Entry 5T11 (X-ray diffraction, 2.10 A resolution); this record covers chains A and E of the 12 polymer chains in the assembly.

[Chain A (and E)]
Protein: Uncharacterized protein
Source organism: Paraburkholderia phytofirmans
Notes: chain E of this document is another copy of the same molecule, construct and numbering; everything in this record applies to it too
Reference sequence: B2T2U6 (B2T2U6_PARPJ); residues 5-160 here correspond to UniProt positions 28-183 (UniProt number = residue number + 23)
Chain sequence (160 residues; row label = number of the first residue in the row):
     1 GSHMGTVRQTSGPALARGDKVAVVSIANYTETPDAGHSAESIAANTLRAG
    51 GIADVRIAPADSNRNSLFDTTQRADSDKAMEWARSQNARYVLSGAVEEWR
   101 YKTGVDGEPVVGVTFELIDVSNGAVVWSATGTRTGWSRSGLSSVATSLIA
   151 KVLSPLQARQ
Not modelled in the structure: 1-3, 60-80, 160 (chain E: 1-3, 61-77, 160)
Differences from the reference sequence: expression tag (1-4); engineered mutation Mse80 (Leu103 in B2T2U6)
Modified residues: Mse4 (selenomethionine); Mse80 (selenomethionine)

[How chain A and chain E interact]
Pairs across the interface (48):
  P33(A) - Y29(E)
  P33(A) - E31(E)
  D34(A) - N28(E)
  D34(A) - Y29(E)
  H37(A) - Y29(E)
  S38(A) - Y29(E)
  S38(A) - E97(E)
  S41(A) - Y29(E)
  S41(A) - A95(E)
  S41(A) - E97(E)
  S41(A) - T114(E)
  I42(A) - E97(E)
  N45(A) - T114(E)
  N45(A) - F115(E)  hydrogen bond (side chain-backbone)
  N45(A) - E116(E)
  N45(A) - S128(E)
  N45(A) - A129(E)  hydrogen bond (side chain-backbone)
  N45(A) - T130(E)  hydrogen bond
  R48(A) - T10(E)
  R48(A) - E116(E)
  R48(A) - V125(E)
  R48(A) - S128(E)
  A49(A) - T10(E)
  Y101(A) - E98(E)  hydrogen bond
  Y101(A) - R100(E)
  Y101(A) - K102(E)
  Y101(A) - V110(E)
  G104(A) - T103(E)
  V105(A) - G104(E)
  S137(A) - K102(E)  hydrogen bond (backbone-side chain)
  R138(A) - K102(E)
  R138(A) - E108(E)
  R138(A) - T134(E)
  S139(A) - Mse4(E)
  S139(A) - K102(E)  hydrogen bond (backbone-side chain)
  G140(A) - Mse4(E)
  G140(A) - V110(E)
  G140(A) - T134(E)  hydrogen bond (backbone-side chain)
  L141(A) - E98(E)  hydrogen bond (backbone-side chain)
  S142(A) - E98(E)  hydrogen bond
  S142(A) - V111(E)
  S142(A) - G112(E)
  S142(A) - T132(E)
  S143(A) - Mse4(E)
  S143(A) - G5(E)
  S143(A) - T132(E)  hydrogen bond
  T146(A) - T130(E)
  T146(A) - T132(E)
Other interface residues (no listed pair), chain A (21 interface residues in all): A53
Other interface residues (no listed pair), chain E (27 interface residues in all): R133

[In short]
21 residues of chain A and 27 residues of chain E are in contact; the contacts include 10 hydrogen bonds.
Polar contacts include N45(A)-F115(E), N45(A)-A129(E) and N45(A)-T130(E).
Both chains are Uncharacterized protein (Paraburkholderia phytofirmans). Entry 5T11 (PelC L103M dodecamer from
Paraburkholderia phytofirmans, space group C2) was determined by X-ray diffraction, deposited together with
5T0Z and 5T10.
